8W6B - chains F and G of the 8 polymer chains in the assembly; structure by X-ray diffraction, 2.39 A resolution.

# Chain F
Molecule: Tax1-binding protein 1
Organism: Homo sapiens
UniProt: Q86VP1 (TAXB1_HUMAN); residues 1-121 here = UniProt positions 1-121
Amino-acid sequence (121 residues; numbered 1 to 121; the number before each row is that of its first residue):
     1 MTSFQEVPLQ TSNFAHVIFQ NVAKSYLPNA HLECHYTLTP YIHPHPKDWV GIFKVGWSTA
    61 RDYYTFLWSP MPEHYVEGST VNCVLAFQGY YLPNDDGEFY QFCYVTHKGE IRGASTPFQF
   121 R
Not modelled in the structure: 1-14
Swiss-Prot annotation at these positions:
  - mutagenesis: A114 (A114Q: Complete loss of TBK1 and RB1CC1 binding)

# Chain G
Molecule: RB1-inducible coiled-coil protein 1
Organism: Homo sapiens
UniProt: Q8TDY2 (RBCC1_HUMAN); numbering as in UniProt (aligned over 1343-1395)
Amino-acid sequence (57 residues; row label = number of the first residue in the row):
  1339 GSEFKENIIN DLSDKLKSTM QQQERDKDLI ESLSEDRARL LEEKKKLEEE VSKLRSS
Not modelled in the structure: 1339-1343
Differences from the reference sequence: expression tag (1339-1342)
Swiss-Prot annotation at these positions:
  - modified residue: S1370 (Phosphoserine)

# Interface between chain F and chain G
Contacting residue pairs - 20 pairs, chain F then chain G:
  R61(F) - D1374(G)  salt bridge
  R61(F) - R1377(G)
  R61(F) - L1378(G)
  R61(F) - E1381(G)  salt bridge
  Y63(F) - S1370(G)
  Y63(F) - L1371(G)  hydrophobic
  Y64(F) - L1371(G)
  T65(F) - L1367(G)
  F66(F) - D1366(G)
  F66(F) - L1367(G)  hydrophobic
  F66(F) - S1370(G)
  L67(F) - R1363(G)
  W68(F) - D1366(G)  hydrogen bond
  Q88(F) - Q1360(G)
  Y90(F) - Q1360(G)  hydrogen bond
  Y90(F) - D1364(G)  hydrogen bond
  Y91(F) - Q1360(G)
  Y91(F) - R1363(G)  hydrogen bond (side chain-backbone)
  Y91(F) - D1364(G)  hydrogen bond
  Y91(F) - L1367(G)  hydrophobic
Other interface residues (no listed pair), chain F (11 interface residues in all): L85

# Overview
The chain F/chain G interface involves 11 residues from each chain, with 5 hydrogen bonds and 2 salt bridges.
Polar pairs include R61(F)-D1374(G), R61(F)-E1381(G) and W68(F)-D1366(G). From UniProt: one mutagenesis site
on chain F.
Here chain F is Tax1-binding protein 1 and chain G is RB1-inducible coiled-coil protein 1, both from Homo
sapiens. Entry 8W6B (crystal structure of TAX1BP1 SKICH domain in complex with RB1CC1 coiled-coil domain) was
determined by X-ray diffraction (same publication as 8W6A).
